Entry 8JBX (electron microscopy, 3.35 A resolution); this record covers chains G and I of the 10 polymer chains in the assembly.

# Chain G
Protein: Histone H2A type 1-B/E
Organism: Homo sapiens
Reference sequence: P04908 (H2A1B_HUMAN); residues 1-129 here correspond to UniProt positions 2-130 (UniProt number = residue number + 1)
Chain sequence (129 residues; numbered 1 to 129; the number before each row is that of its first residue):
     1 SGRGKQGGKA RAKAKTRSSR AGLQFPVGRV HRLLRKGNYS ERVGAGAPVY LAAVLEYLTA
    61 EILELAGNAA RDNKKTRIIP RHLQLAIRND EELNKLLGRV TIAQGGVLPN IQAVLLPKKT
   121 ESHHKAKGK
Disordered / not traced: 1-11, 119-129
Curated features (UniProtKB/Swiss-Prot):
  - modified residue: Ser1 (N-acetylserine), Arg3 (Citrulline), Lys5 (N6-(2-hydroxyisobutyryl)lysine), Lys9 (N6-(2-hydroxyisobutyryl)lysine), Lys13 (N6-(beta-hydroxybutyryl)lysine), Lys36 (N6-(2-hydroxyisobutyryl)lysine), Lys74 (N6-(2-hydroxyisobutyryl)lysine), Lys75 (N6-(2-hydroxyisobutyryl)lysine), Lys95 (N6-(2-hydroxyisobutyryl)lysine), Gln104 (N5-methylglutamine), Lys118 (N6-(2-hydroxyisobutyryl)lysine), Lys119 (N6-crotonyllysine), Thr120 (Phosphothreonine), Lys125 (N6-crotonyllysine)
  - cross-link (Glycyl lysine isopeptide (Lys-Gly)): Lys13 (interchain with G-Cter in ubiquitin), Lys15 (interchain with G-Cter in ubiquitin), Lys119 (interchain with G-Cter in ubiquitin)

# Chain I
Molecule: 147-nt DNA strand
Sequence (147 nucleotides; numbered -73 to 73; the number before each row is that of its first residue; numbers below 1 keep their minus sign (DA-73 is residue -73)):
   -73 ATCGAGAATC CCGGTGCCGA GGCCGCTCAA TTGGTCGTAG ACAGCTCTAG CACCGCTTAA
   -13 ACGCACGTAC GCGCTGTCCC CCGCGTTTTA ACCGCCAAGG GGATTACTCC CTAGTCTCCA
    47 GGCACGTGTC AGATATATAC ATCCGAT
Disordered / not traced: -73, 73

# Chain G / chain I interface
Residue-residue contacts - 16 pairs, chain G then chain I:
  Ala14(G) - DA46(I)  phosphate contact
  Thr16(G) - DG47(I)  sugar contact
  Arg29(G) - DG48(I)  hydrogen bond to the phosphate
  Arg29(G) - DC49(I)  salt bridge to the phosphate
  Arg42(G) - DT38(I)  sugar contact
  Arg42(G) - DA39(I)  phosphate contact
  Val43(G) - DT38(I)  sugar contact
  Val43(G) - DA39(I)  hydrogen bond to the phosphate
  Gly44(G) - DT38(I)  phosphate contact
  Ala45(G) - DT38(I)  hydrogen bond to the phosphate
  Lys75(G) - DG58(I)  phosphate contact
  Lys75(G) - DA59(I)  salt bridge to the phosphate
  Thr76(G) - DA57(I)  phosphate contact
  Thr76(G) - DG58(I)  hydrogen bond to the phosphate
  Arg77(G) - DA57(I)  sugar contact
  Arg77(G) - DG58(I)  phosphate contact
Also at the interface, not in a pair above, chain G (12 interface residues in all): His31, Glu41

# In short
The interface between chain G and chain I involves 12 residues on one side and 9 on the other, with 4 hydrogen
bonds and 2 salt bridges. Among the polar pairs are Arg29(G)-DG48(I), Val43(G)-DA39(I) and Ala45(G)-DT38(I).
Here chain G is Histone H2A type 1-B/E (Homo sapiens) and chain I is a 147-nt DNA strand. Entry 8JBX (Human
canonical 601 DNA nucleosome) was determined by electron microscopy, deposited together with 8JCC and 8JCD.
